7PAL - chains m and 3 of the 56 polymer chains in the assembly; structure by electron microscopy, 4.70 A resolution (low resolution: residue-level contacts below are approximate; hydrogen-bond / salt-bridge calls are withheld).

# Chain m
Name: 50S ribosomal protein L17
Source organism: Mycoplasmoides pneumoniae M129
Reference sequence: Q59547 (RL17_MYCPN); residues 1-124 here = UniProt positions 1-124
Sequence (124 residues; row label = number of the first residue in the row):
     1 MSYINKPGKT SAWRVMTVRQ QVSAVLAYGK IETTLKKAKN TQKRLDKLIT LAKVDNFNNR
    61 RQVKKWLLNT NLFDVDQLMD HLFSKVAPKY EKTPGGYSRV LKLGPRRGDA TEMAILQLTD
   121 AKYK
Disordered / not traced: 1, 121-124

# Chain 3
Molecule: 23S ribosomal RNA
Source organism: Mycoplasma pneumoniae M129
Sequence (2907 nucleotides; numbered 1 to 2907; the number before each row is that of its first residue):
     1 UACAAUAAGU UACUAAGGGC UUAUGGUGGA UGCCUUGGCA CUAAUAGGCG AUGAAGGACG
    61 UGUUAACCUG CGAUAAGCUU CGGGUAGGUG GUAAGAACCU CAGAUCCGGA GAUUUCCGAA
   121 UGGAGCAAUC CGGUAGUUGG AAACAGCUAU CAUUAAUUGA UGAAUAAAUA GUCAAUUAAA
   181 GCAAUACGUG GUGAAGUGAA ACAUCUCAGU AGCCACAGGA AAAGAAAACG AAUGUGAUUC
   241 CGUGUGUAGU GGCGAGCGAA AGCGGAACAG GCCAAACUUA UCAUUAGAUA GGGGUUGUAG
   301 GGCUUGCAAU GUGGACUUGA AAACGAUAGA AGAAGCUGUU GGAAAGCAGC GCGCAAAAGG
   361 GUGAUAGCCC CGUAUUUGAA AUUGUUUUCA UACCUAGCGA GAUCCCUGAG UAGCUCGGAA
   421 AACGUUAUUU UGAGUGAAUC UGCCCAGACC AUUGGGUAAG CCUAAAUACU AAUUAGUGAC
   481 CGAUAGCGAA ACAGUACCGU GAGGGAAAGG UGAAAAGAAC CCAGAGAUGG GAGUGAAAUA
   541 GAUUCUGAAA CCAUAUGCCU ACAACGUGUC AGAGCACAUU AAUGUGUGAU GGCGUGCGUU
   601 UUGAAGUAUG AGCCGGCGAG UUAUGAUAGC AAGCGUUAGU UAACCAGGAG AUGGGGAGCU
   661 GUAGCGAAAG CGAGUUUUAA AAGAGCGUUU GUUUGUUAUU AUAGACCCGA AACGGGUUGA
   721 GCUAGUCAUG AGCAGGUUGA AGGUUGAGUA ACAUCAACUG GAGGACCGAA CCGACUCUCG
   781 UUGAAACGAU AGCGGAUGAC UUGUGAUUAG GGGUGAAAUU CCAAUCGAAA UCCGUGAUAG
   841 CUGGUUCUCG UCGAAAUAGC UUUAAGGCUA GCGUGAGAUC ACAAAUAAGU GGAGGUAAAG
   901 CUACUGAAUG UAUGAUGGCG CCACCUAGGC GUACUGAAUA CAAUUAAACU CUGAAUGCCA
   961 UUUAUUUUAU UCUCGCAGUC AGACAGUGGG GGAUAAGCUU CAUUGUCAAG AGGGGAAGAG
  1021 CCCAGAUCAU UAAAUAAGGU CCCCAAAAUA UACUAAGUGG AAAAGGAUGU GAAAGUGCUA
  1081 AAACAGCAAG GAUGUUGGCU UAGAAGCAGC CAUCGUUUAA AGAGUGCGUA ACAGCUCACU
  1141 UGUCGAGUGU UUUUGCGCCG AAGAUGUAAC GGGGCUAAGU AUAUUACCGA AUUUAUGGAU
  1201 AAGAUUUAUA UCUUGUGGUA GACGAGCGUU GUAUUGGAGU UGAAGUCAAA GCGUGAGCAU
  1261 UGGUGGAUCC AAUACAAGUG AGAAUGCCGG CAUGAGUAAC GCUUGGGAGU GAGAAUCUCC
  1321 CAAACCGAUU GACUAAGGUU UCCUGGACCA GGGUCGUCCU UCCAGGGUUA GUCUGGACCU
  1381 AAGCUGAGGC UGAAAAGCGU AGGCGAUGGA CAACAGGUUA AUAUUCCUGU ACUUACAGUU
  1441 AGACUGAUGG AGUGACAAAG AAGGUUUUCC ACCCCCAUAA UUGGAUUUGG GGAUAAAUCA
  1501 UAAGGUGGUA CAAUAGGCAA AUCCGUUGUG CAUAACAUUG AGUGAUGAUG UCGAGUGAAU
  1561 GAGUGAUCAA GUAGCGAAGG UGGUAUUAAU CAUGCUUUCA AGAAAAGCUU CUAGGGUUAA
  1621 UCUAGCUGUA ACCAGUACCG AGAACGAACA CACGUAGUCA AGGAGAGGAU CCUAAGGUUA
  1681 GCGAGUGAAC UAUAGCCAAG GAACUCUGCA AAUUAACCCC GUAAGUUAGC GAGAAGGGGU
  1741 GCUUAUGUAA AAGUAAGCCG CAGUGAAGAA CGAGGGGGGA CUGUUUAACU AAAACACAAC
  1801 UCUAUGCCAA ACCGUAAGGU GAUGUAUAUG GGGUGACACC UGCCCAGUGC UGGAAGGUUA
  1861 AAGAAGGAGG UUAGCGCAAG CGAAGCUUUU AACUGAAGCC CCAGUGAACG GCGGCCGUAA
  1921 CUAUAACGGU CCUAAGGUAG CGAAAUUCCU AGUCGGGUAA AUUCCGUCCC GCUUGAAUGG
  1981 UGUAACCAUC UCUUGACUGU CUCGGCUAUA GACUCGGUGA AAUCCAGGUA CGGGUGAAGA
  2041 CACCCGUUAG GCGCAACGGG ACGGAAAGAC CCCGUGAAGC UUUACUGUAG CUUAAUAUUG
  2101 AUCAGGACAU UAUCAUGUAG AGAAUAGGUA GGAGCAAUCG AUGCAAGUUC GCUAGGACUU
  2161 GUUGAUGCGA AAGGUGGAAU ACUACCCUUG GUUGUGUGCU GUUCUAAUUG GUAACUGUUA
  2221 UCCAGUUUCA AGACAGUGUU AGGUGGGCAG UUUGACUGGG GCGGUCGCCU CCUAAAAGGU
  2281 AACGGAGGCG UACAAAGGUA CCUUCAGUAC GGUUGGAAAU CGUAUGUAGA GUGUAAUGGU
  2341 GUAAGGGUGC UUGACUGUGA GACAUACAGG UCGAACAGGU GAGAAAUCAG GUCAUAGUGA
  2401 UCCGGUGGUC CAGUAUGGAA UGGCCAUCGC UCAACGGAUA AAAGCUACUC CGGGGAUAAC
  2461 AGGCUGAUAC UGCCCAAGAG UUCAUAUCGA CGGCAGUGUU UGGCACCUCG AUGUCGACUC
  2521 AUCUCAUCCU CGAGCUGAAG CAGGUUCGAA GGGUUCGGCU GUUCGCCGAU UAAAGAGAUA
  2581 CGUGAGUUGG GUUCAAACCG UCGUGAGACA GGUUGGUCCC UAUCUAUUGU GCCCGUAGGA
  2641 AGAUUGAAGA GUGUUGCUUC UAGUACGAGA GGACCGAAGC GAGGACACCU CUUAUGCUCC
  2701 AGUUGUAGCG CCAGCUGCAC CGCUGGGUAG UAACGUGUCU AUUAGAUAAA CGCUGAAAGC
  2761 AUCUAAGUGU GAAACUAUCU CAAAGAUUAA UCUUCCCAUU UCGCAAGAAA GUAAGAGCCG
  2821 UCAAAGACGA UGACGUUGAU AGGUUACAGG UGUAAGCAUA GUGAUAUGUU GAGCUGAGUA
  2881 AUACUAAUUG CUCGAGGACU UAUUGGA
Disordered / not traced: 1-7, 923-927, 1560-1569, 2901-2907

# Chain m / chain 3 interface
Contacting residue pairs - 92 pairs, chain m then chain 3:
  Ser-2(m) / A1692(3)
  Tyr-3(m) / A784(3)
  Tyr-3(m) / A1652(3)
  Ile-4(m) / A1652(3)
  Asn-5(m) / A2010(3)
  Lys-6(m) / C1302(3)
  Lys-6(m) / U1303(3)
  Lys-6(m) / A2010(3)
  Lys-6(m) / G2011(3)
  Pro-7(m) / U2009(3)
  Pro-7(m) / A2010(3)
  Gly-8(m) / A2010(3)
  Lys-9(m) / G1687(3)
  Lys-9(m) / U2009(3)
  Lys-9(m) / A2010(3)
  Ala-12(m) / C2718(3)
  Trp-13(m) / U1304(3)
  Arg-14(m) / U2009(3)
  Met-16(m) / A1323(3)
  Arg-19(m) / U2716(3)
  Gln-20(m) / G1305(3)
  Gln-20(m) / A1322(3)
  Gln-21(m) / G1305(3)
  Gln-21(m) / G1306(3)
  Ala-24(m) / G1306(3)
  Tyr-28(m) / G1307(3)
  Lys-30(m) / G1307(3)
  Ile-31(m) / G1306(3)
  Ile-31(m) / G1307(3)
  Glu-32(m) / G1306(3)
  Glu-32(m) / G1307(3)
  Thr-33(m) / G1306(3)
  Thr-34(m) / G1685(3)
  Leu-35(m) / U2821(3)
  Lys-36(m) / G1685(3)
  Lys-36(m) / U1686(3)
  Lys-37(m) / G1685(3)
  Lys-39(m) / C2822(3)
  Asn-40(m) / U2698(3)
  Gln-42(m) / G2842(3)
  Lys-43(m) / G2842(3)
  Lys-43(m) / G2843(3)
  Asp-46(m) / G2842(3)
  Asp-46(m) / G2843(3)
  Lys-47(m) / U2844(3)
  Lys-47(m) / G2876(3)
  Thr-50(m) / U2844(3)
  Asn-58(m) / A2854(3)
  Asn-58(m) / A2855(3)
  Arg-60(m) / U1482(3)
  Arg-61(m) / U1482(3)
  Arg-61(m) / A2713(3)
  Arg-61(m) / G2714(3)
  Arg-61(m) / A2855(3)
  Lys-65(m) / C2715(3)
  Lys-65(m) / U2716(3)
  Leu-68(m) / A1322(3)
  Asn-69(m) / C1321(3)
  Asn-69(m) / A1322(3)
  Thr-70(m) / C1321(3)
  Asn-71(m) / G1306(3)
  Asn-71(m) / G1307(3)
  Asn-71(m) / C1320(3)
  Asn-71(m) / C1321(3)
  Asp-76(m) / G2710(3)
  Pro-94(m) / G2843(3)
  Pro-94(m) / C2884(3)
  Gly-95(m) / G2843(3)
  Gly-95(m) / C2884(3)
  Gly-96(m) / G2842(3)
  Gly-96(m) / G2843(3)
  Gly-96(m) / C2884(3)
  Gly-96(m) / U2885(3)
  Ser-98(m) / U2885(3)
  Arg-99(m) / U2885(3)
  Arg-99(m) / A2886(3)
  Leu-101(m) / A2887(3)
  Lys-102(m) / G2820(3)
  Lys-102(m) / U2821(3)
  Arg-106(m) / A1315(3)
  Arg-107(m) / G1313(3)
  Arg-107(m) / A1315(3)
  Arg-107(m) / C1355(3)
  Arg-107(m) / G1356(3)
  Gly-108(m) / A1315(3)
  Gly-108(m) / U1316(3)
  Gly-108(m) / G2016(3)
  Asp-109(m) / A1315(3)
  Asp-109(m) / G1683(3)
  Asp-109(m) / G2016(3)
  Ala-110(m) / G2016(3)
  Thr-111(m) / A1684(3)
Also at the interface, not in a pair above, chain m (60 interface residues in all): Ser-11, Val-15, Arg-44, Phe-57, Lys-64, Val-100
Also at the interface, not in a pair above, chain 3 (60 interface residues in all): C779, G788, A789, A1308, A1314, G1483, U1693, G2017, C2697, C2709, G2717, G2856

# Overview
Chain m and chain 3 each contribute 60 residues to their interface.
Chain m is 50S ribosomal protein L17 (Mycoplasmoides pneumoniae M129) and chain 3 is 23S ribosomal RNA
(Mycoplasma pneumoniae M129); the structure, 70S ribosome with A- and P-site tRNAs in Mycoplasma pneumoniae
cells, was determined by electron microscopy (same publication as 7OOC, 7OOD, 7P6Z, 7PAH, 7PAI, 7PAJ and 23
further entries).
